PDB entry 8SQJ | electron microscopy, 3.06 A resolution | chains A and O of the 8 polymer chains in the assembly

# Chain A
Molecule: RNA-directed RNA polymerase
Organism: Severe acute respiratory syndrome coronavirus 2
Notes: EC 2.7.7.48
UniProt: P0DTD1 (R1AB_SARS2); residues 1-932 here correspond to UniProt positions 4393-5324 (UniProt number = residue number + 4392)
Amino-acid sequence (932 residues; row label = number of the first residue in the row):
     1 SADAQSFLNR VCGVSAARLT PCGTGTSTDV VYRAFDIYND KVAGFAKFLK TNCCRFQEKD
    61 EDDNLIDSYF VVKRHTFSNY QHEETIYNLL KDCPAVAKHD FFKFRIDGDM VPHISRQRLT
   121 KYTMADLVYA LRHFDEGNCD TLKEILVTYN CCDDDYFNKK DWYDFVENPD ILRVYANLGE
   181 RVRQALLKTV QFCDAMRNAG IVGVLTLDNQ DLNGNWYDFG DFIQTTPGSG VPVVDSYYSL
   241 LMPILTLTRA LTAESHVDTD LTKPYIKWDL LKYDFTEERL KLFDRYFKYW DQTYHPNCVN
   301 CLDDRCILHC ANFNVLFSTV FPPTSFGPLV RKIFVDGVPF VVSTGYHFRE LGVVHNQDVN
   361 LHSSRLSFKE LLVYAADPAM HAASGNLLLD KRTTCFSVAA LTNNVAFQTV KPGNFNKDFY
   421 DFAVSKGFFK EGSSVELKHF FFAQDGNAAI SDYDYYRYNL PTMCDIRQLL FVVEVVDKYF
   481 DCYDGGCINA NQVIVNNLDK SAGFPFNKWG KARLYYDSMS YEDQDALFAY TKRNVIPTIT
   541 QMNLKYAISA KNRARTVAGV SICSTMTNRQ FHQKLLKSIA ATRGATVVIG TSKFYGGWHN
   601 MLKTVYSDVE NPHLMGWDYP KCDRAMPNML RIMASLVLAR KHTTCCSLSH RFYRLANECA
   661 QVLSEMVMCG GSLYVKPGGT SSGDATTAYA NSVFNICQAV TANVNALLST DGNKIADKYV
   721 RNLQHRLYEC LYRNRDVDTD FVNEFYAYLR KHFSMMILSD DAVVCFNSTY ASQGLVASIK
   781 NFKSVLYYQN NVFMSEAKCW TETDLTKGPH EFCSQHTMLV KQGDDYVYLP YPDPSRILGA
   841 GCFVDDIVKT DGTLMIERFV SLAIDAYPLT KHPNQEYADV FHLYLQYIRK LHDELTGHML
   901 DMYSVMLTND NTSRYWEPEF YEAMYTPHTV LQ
Not modelled in the structure: 930-932
Curated features (UniProtKB/Swiss-Prot):
  - region: Lys545 to Arg555 (Interaction with RMP Remdesivir), Thr582 to Pro620 (RdRp Palm N-ter)
  - active site: Ser759, Asp760, Asp761
  - binding site (Mn(2+)): Asn209, Asp218
  - binding site (Zn(2+)): His295, Cys301, Cys306, Cys310, Cys487, His642, Cys645, Cys646
  - site: Gln932 (Cleavage)
Metal / ion sites: Mg2+: Asp208, Asn209 (shared with A1(O) of chain O); Zn2+ site 1: His295, Cys301, Cys306, Cys310; Zn2+ site 2: Cys487, His642, Cys645, Cys646
Small-molecule neighbours: RNA-nsp9 (VSN; 5'-O-[(R)-hydroxy(thiophosphonooxy)phosphoryl]guanosine): Lys545, Arg555, Val557, Cys622, Asp623, Ser682, Gly683, Thr687, Asn691, Asp760, Asp761
From the paper describing this entry:
  - catalytic residues: Lys50, Lys73 (proposed by the authors, not directly observed)

# Chain O
Molecule: SARS-CoV-2 5' UTR
Sequence (20 nucleotides; each row starts with the number of its first residue):
     1 AUUAAAGGUU UAUACCUUCC
Not modelled in the structure: 10-12
Metal / ion sites: Mg2+: A1 (shared with Asp208(A), Asn209(A) of chain A)

# Chain A / chain O interface
Residue-residue contacts (23):
  Phe35(A) - A1(O)  sugar contact
  Phe35(A) - U2(O)  phosphate contact
  Ile37(A) - A1(O)  base contact
  Asn39(A) - A4(O)  sugar contact
  Lys41(A) - A4(O)  base contact
  Lys41(A) - C19(O)  hydrogen bond to the base
  Lys41(A) - C20(O)  hydrogen bond to the sugar
  Phe48(A) - A1(O)  stacking on the base
  Leu49(A) - A1(O)  base contact
  Lys50(A) - A1(O)  phosphate contact
  Lys50(A) - U2(O)  salt bridge to the phosphate
  Thr51(A) - U2(O)  hydrogen bond to the base
  Lys73(A) - U2(O)  sugar contact
  Arg74(A) - U3(O)  base contact
  His75(A) - U3(O)  salt bridge to the phosphate
  Asp208(A) - A1(O)  phosphate contact
  Asp218(A) - A1(O)  phosphate contact
  Asp221(A) - A1(O)  phosphate contact
  Asp711(A) - A1(O)  base contact
  Asn713(A) - A4(O)  base contact
  Asn713(A) - A5(O)  sugar contact
  Lys718(A) - C20(O)  salt bridge to the phosphate
  Arg721(A) - C19(O)  hydrogen bond to the sugar
Also at the interface, not in a pair above, chain A (23 interface residues in all): Asp40, Asn52, Cys53, Asn79, Asn209

# Summary
Chain A and chain O form an interface of 23 and 7 residues respectively, with 4 hydrogen bonds, 3 salt bridges
and 1 aromatic stacking contact. Among the polar pairs are Lys41(A)-C19(O), Thr51(A)-U2(O) and
Lys41(A)-C20(O). Ligands of chain A: RNA-nsp9. From the paper: catalytic residues Lys50(A) and Lys73(A).
Here chain A is RNA-directed RNA polymerase (Severe acute respiratory syndrome coronavirus 2) and chain O is
SARS-CoV-2 5' UTR. Entry 8SQJ (SARS-CoV-2 replication-transcription complex bound to RNA-nsp9, as a
noncatalytic RNA-nsp9 binding mode) was determined by electron microscopy together with 8SQ9 and 8SQK from the
same study.
